PDB entry 8XCG | electron microscopy, 3.46 A resolution | chains J and M of the 15 polymer chains in the assembly

# Chain J
Molecule: Tip attachment protein J
Organism: Escherichia phage Lambda
UniProtKB: P03749 (TIPJ_LAMBD); residues 1-1132 here = UniProt positions 1-1132
Amino-acid sequence (1132 residues; numbered 1 to 1132; the number before each row is that of its first residue):
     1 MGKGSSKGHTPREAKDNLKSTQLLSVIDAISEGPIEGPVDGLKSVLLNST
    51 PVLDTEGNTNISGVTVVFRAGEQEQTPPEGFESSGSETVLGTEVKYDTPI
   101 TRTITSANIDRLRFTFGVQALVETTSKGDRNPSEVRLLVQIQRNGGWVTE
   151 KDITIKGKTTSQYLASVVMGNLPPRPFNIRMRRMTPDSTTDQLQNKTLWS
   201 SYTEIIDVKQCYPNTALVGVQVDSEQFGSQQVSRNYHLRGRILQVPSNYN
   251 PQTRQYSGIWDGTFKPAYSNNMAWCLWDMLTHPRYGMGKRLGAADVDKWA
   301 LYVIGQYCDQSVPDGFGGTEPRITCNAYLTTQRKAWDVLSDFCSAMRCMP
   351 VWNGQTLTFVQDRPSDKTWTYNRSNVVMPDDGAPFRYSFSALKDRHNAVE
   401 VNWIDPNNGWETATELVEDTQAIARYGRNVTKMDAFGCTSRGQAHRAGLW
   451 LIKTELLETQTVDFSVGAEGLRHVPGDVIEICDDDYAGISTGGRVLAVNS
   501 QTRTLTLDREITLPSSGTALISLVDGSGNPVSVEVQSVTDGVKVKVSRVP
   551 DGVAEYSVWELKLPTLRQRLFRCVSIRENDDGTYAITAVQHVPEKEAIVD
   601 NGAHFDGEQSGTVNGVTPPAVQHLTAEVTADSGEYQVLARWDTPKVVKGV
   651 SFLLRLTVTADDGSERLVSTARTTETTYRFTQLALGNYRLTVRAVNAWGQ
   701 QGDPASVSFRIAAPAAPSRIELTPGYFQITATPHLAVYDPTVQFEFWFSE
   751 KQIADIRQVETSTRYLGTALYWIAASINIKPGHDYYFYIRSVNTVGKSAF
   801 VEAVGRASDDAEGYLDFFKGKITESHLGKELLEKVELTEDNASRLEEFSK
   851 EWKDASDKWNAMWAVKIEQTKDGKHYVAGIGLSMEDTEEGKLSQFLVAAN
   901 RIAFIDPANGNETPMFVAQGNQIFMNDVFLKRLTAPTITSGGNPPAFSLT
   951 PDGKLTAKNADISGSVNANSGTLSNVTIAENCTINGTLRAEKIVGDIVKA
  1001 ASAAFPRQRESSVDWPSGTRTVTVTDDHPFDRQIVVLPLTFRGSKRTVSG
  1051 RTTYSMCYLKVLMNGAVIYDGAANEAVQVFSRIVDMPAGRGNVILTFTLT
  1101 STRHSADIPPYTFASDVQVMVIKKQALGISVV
Disordered / not traced: 1-9, 608-1132
Disulfides: C343-C348

# Chain M
Molecule: Tail tip protein M
Organism: Escherichia phage Lambda
UniProtKB: P03737 (TIPM_LAMBD); residue numbers follow UniProt; this construct covers 1-109
Amino-acid sequence (109 residues; row label = number of the first residue in the row):
     1 MKTFRWKVKPGMDVASVPSVRKVRFGDGYSQRAPAGLNANLKTYSVTLSV
    51 PREEATVLESFLEEHGGWKSFLWTPPYEWRQIKVTCAKWSSRVSMLRVEF
   101 SAEFEQVVN

# How chain J and chain M interact
Pairs across the interface - 24 pairs, chain J then chain M:
  R373(J) - G26(M)  hydrogen bond (backbone-backbone)
  S374(J) - F25(M)
  S374(J) - D27(M)
  N375(J) - F25(M)
  V376(J) - F25(M)
  V376(J) - G26(M)
  V377(J) - V23(M)  hydrophobic
  V377(J) - R24(M)
  M378(J) - R24(M)  hydrogen bond (backbone-backbone)
  M378(J) - F25(M)
  M378(J) - G26(M)
  P379(J) - R24(M)
  G467(J) - V23(M)
  G467(J) - F25(M)
  A468(J) - R21(M)
  A468(J) - Q31(M)
  E469(J) - F25(M)
  E469(J) - Q31(M)
  R494(J) - F25(M)
  R494(J) - Y29(M)
  D508(J) - Y29(M)  hydrogen bond
  R509(J) - D27(M)  salt bridge
  Y556(J) - Y29(M)  hydrophobic
  T583(J) - V23(M)
Interface residues without a listed pair, chain J (18 interface residues in all): L496, D581, G582

# In short
The interface between chain J and chain M involves 18 residues on one side and 8 on the other, with 3 hydrogen
bonds and 1 salt bridge. Polar pairs include R509(J)-D27(M), D508(J)-Y29(M) and R373(J)-G26(M).
Here chain J is Tip attachment protein J and chain M is Tail tip protein M, both from Escherichia phage
Lambda. Entry 8XCG (Tail tip complex of bacteriophage lambda in the open state) was determined by electron
microscopy (same publication as 8XCI, 8XCJ and 8XCK).
